PDB entry 1I7G | X-ray diffraction, 2.20 A resolution | chain A

Chain A:
Molecule: Peroxisome proliferator activated receptor alpha
Organism: Homo sapiens
Notes: fragment: ligand binding domain
UniProt: Q07869 (PPARA_HUMAN); residues 196-468 here = UniProt positions 196-468
Amino-acid sequence (287 residues; numbered 182 to 468; the number before each row is that of its first residue):
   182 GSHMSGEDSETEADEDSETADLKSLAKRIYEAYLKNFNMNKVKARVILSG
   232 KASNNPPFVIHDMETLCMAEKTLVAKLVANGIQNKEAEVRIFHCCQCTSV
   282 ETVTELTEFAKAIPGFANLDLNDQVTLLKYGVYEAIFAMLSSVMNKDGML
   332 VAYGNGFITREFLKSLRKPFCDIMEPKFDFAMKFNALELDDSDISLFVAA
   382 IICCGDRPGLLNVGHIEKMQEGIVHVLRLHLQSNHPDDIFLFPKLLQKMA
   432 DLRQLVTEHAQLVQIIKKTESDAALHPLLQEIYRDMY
Unresolved in the structure: 182-198, 232-233, 255-263
Sequence notes: cloning artifact (182-195)
UniProt features mapped onto this chain:
  - binding site (indeglitazar): Ser280, Tyr314, Tyr464
  - site: Leu433 (Essential for heterodimerization with RXRA)
  - mutagenesis: Asp304 (D304A: Reduced heterodimerization with RXRA. Reduced DNA binding), Leu370 (L370R: Abolishes heterodimerization with RXRA. No DNA binding), Leu391 (L391R: Abolishes heterodimerization with RXRA. No DNA binding), Leu422 (L422R: No effect on heterodimerization with RXRA nor on DNA binding and transactivation activity), Ala431 (A431T: No effect on heterodimerization with RXRA nor on DNA binding), Leu433 (L433R: Abolishes heterodimerization with RXRA, DNA binding and transactivation activity)
Bound ions: Na+: Glu398, Lys448, Glu451
Ligand contacts:
  - az 242 (AZ2; (2S)-2-ethoxy-3-[4-(2-{4-[(methylsulfonyl)oxy]phenyl}ethoxy)phenyl]propanoic acid): Ile241, Leu247, Glu251, Ile272, Phe273, Cys275, Cys276, Gln277, Thr279, Ser280, Tyr314, Phe318, Leu321, Met330, Leu331, Val332, Ile339, Ile354, Met355, His440, Val444, Leu460, Tyr464
  - n,N-bis(3-D-gluconamidopropyl)deoxycholamide (CPQ): Leu203, Lys204, Ala207, Lys208, Tyr211, Ser373, Val407, Leu410, His411, Ser414

Overview:
Ligands of chain A: az 242 and n,N-bis(3-D-gluconamidopropyl)deoxycholamide. Glu398, Lys448 and Glu451
coordinate Na+. Curated annotation (UniProt) lists 3 indeglitazar-binding residues and 6 mutagenesis sites.
Chain A is Peroxisome proliferator activated receptor alpha (Homo sapiens); the structure, Crystal structure
of the ligand binding domain from human ppar-alpha in complex with the agonist az ..., was determined by X-ray
diffraction together with 1I7I from the same study.
